PDB entry 3FM7 | X-ray diffraction, 3.50 A resolution | chains C and F of the 6 polymer chains in the assembly

== Chain C ==
Protein: Dynein intermediate chain, cytosolic
From: Drosophila melanogaster
Notes: fragment: IC, Residues 109-135
Reference sequence: Q24246 (DYIN_DROME); numbering as in UniProt (aligned over 109-135)
Chain sequence (27 residues; row label = number of the first residue in the row):
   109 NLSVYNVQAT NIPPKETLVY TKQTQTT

== Chain F ==
Protein: Dynein light chain 1, cytoplasmic
From: Drosophila melanogaster
Reference sequence: Q24117 (DYL1_DROME); numbering as in UniProt (aligned over 1-89)
Chain sequence (89 residues; row label = number of the first residue in the row):
     1 MSDRKAVIKN ADMSEEMQQD AVDCATQALE KYNIEKDIAA YIKKEFDKKY NPTWHCIVGR
    61 NFGSYVTHET RHFIYFYLGQ VAILLFKSG
Disordered / not traced: 1-4

== Interface between chain C and chain F ==
Residue-residue contacts - 6 pairs, chain C then chain F:
  T129(C) - K43(F)
  Q131(C) - K36(F)
  T132(C) - K36(F)
  Q133(C) - I34(F)
  Q133(C) - E35(F)  hydrogen bond (side chain-backbone)
  Q133(C) - K36(F)
Other interface residues (no listed pair), chain F (5 interface residues in all): A40

== Overview ==
4 residues of chain C and 5 residues of chain F are in contact; the contacts include 1 hydrogen bond. The
hydrogen-bonded pair is Q133(C)-E35(F).
Here chain C is Dynein intermediate chain, cytosolic and chain F is Dynein light chain 1, cytoplasmic, both
from Drosophila melanogaster. Entry 3FM7 (Quaternary Structure of Drosophila melanogaster IC/Tctex-1/LC8;
Allosteric Interactions of Dynein Light Chains with Dynein Intermediate Chain) was determined by X-ray
diffraction together with 3GLW from the same study.
